PDB entry 1ABA | X-ray diffraction, 1.45 A resolution | chain A

Chain A:
Name: Glutaredoxin
Organism: Enterobacteria phage T4
UniProt: P00276 (GLRX_BPT4); numbering as in UniProt (aligned over 1-87)
Amino-acid sequence (87 residues; each row starts with the number of its first residue):
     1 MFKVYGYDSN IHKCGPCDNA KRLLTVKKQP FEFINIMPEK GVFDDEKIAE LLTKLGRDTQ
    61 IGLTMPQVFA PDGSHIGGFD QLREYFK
Sequence notes: conflict Gly-15 (Val in P00276), Pro-16 (Tyr in P00276)
UniProt features mapped onto this chain:
  - mutagenesis: His-12 (H12S: 70% loss of ability to be reduced by thioredoxin reductase), Lys-13 (K13S: 85% loss of ability to be reduced by thioredoxin reductase), Lys-21 (K21Q: Complete loss of ability to be reduced by thioredoxin reductase), Pro-66 (P66A: 30% loss of ability to be reduced by thioredoxin reductase), Asp-80 (D80S: Increased ability to be reduced by thioredoxin reductase)
Disulfide bonds: Cys-14/Cys-17

In short:
From UniProt: 5 mutagenesis sites.
Chain A is Glutaredoxin (Enterobacteria phage T4); the structure, The structure of oxidized bacteriophage T4
glutaredoxin (thioredoxin). refinement of native and mutant proteins, was determined by X-ray diffraction,
deposited together with 1AAZ.
